Entry 6M6V (X-ray diffraction, 3.08 A resolution); this record covers chains A and C of the 7 polymer chains in the assembly.

Chain A:
Protein: Toxin-antitoxin system antidote Mnt family
Source organism: Shewanella oneidensis MR-1
UniProt: Q8ECH7 (Q8ECH7_SHEON); residue numbers follow UniProt; this construct covers 1-139
Amino-acid sequence (139 residues; each row starts with the number of its first residue):
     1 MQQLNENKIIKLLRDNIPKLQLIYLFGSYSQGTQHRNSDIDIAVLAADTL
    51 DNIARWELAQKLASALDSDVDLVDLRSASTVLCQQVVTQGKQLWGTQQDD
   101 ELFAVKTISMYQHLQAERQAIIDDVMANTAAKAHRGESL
Not modelled in the structure: 1, 28-36, 128-139
Curated features (UniProtKB/Swiss-Prot):
  - motif: G27 to D41 (GSX(10)DXD motif)
  - binding site (Mg(2+)): D39, D41, D71
  - mutagenesis: G27 to S28 (No longer AMPylates HepT, reduced ability to neutralize HepT), D39 to D41 (No longer AMPylates HepT, reduced ability to neutralize HepT, still binds HepT), Q98 to H113 (Significantly reduces antitoxin function, reduced ability to neutralize HepT, decreased ability to AMPylate HepT)
What the authors report for this chain:
  - mutagenesis - G27A/S28T, D39E/D41E: decreased growth with Toxin-antitoxin system toxin HepN family (chain C)

Chain C:
Protein: Toxin-antitoxin system toxin HepN family
Source organism: Shewanella oneidensis MR-1
UniProt: Q8ECH6 (Q8ECH6_SHEON); numbering as in UniProt (aligned over 1-133)
Amino-acid sequence (133 residues; numbered 1 to 133; the number before each row is that of its first residue):
     1 MNDIIINKIATIKRCIKRIQQVYGDGSQFKQDFTLQDSVILNLQRCCEAC
    51 IDIANHINRQQQLGIPQSSRDSFTLLAQNNLITQPLSDNLKKMVGLRNIA
   101 VHDYQELNLDIVVHVVQHHLEDFEQFIDVIKAE
Not modelled in the structure: 1
Curated features (UniProtKB/Swiss-Prot):
  - motif: R97 to Y104 (RX(4)HXY motif)
  - active site: R97, H102
  - modified residue: Y104 (O-tri-AMP-tyrosine)
  - mutagenesis: C15 (C15R: Loss of toxicity), H56 (H56P: Loss of toxicity), R70 (R70H: Loss of toxicity), V94 (V94G: Loss of toxicity), R97 (R97G: Loss of toxicity), N98 (N98T: Loss of toxicity; when associated with C-104), H102 (H102A: Loss of toxicity), Y104 (Y104A: No loss of toxicity. No longer AMPylated by MntA), L107 (L107H: Loss of toxicity), H118 (H118P: Loss of toxicity)
What the authors report for this chain:
  - post-translational modification sites: Y104
  - binding site for the 3-nt RNA strand: R70, Y104
  - mutagenesis - Y104A: decreased growth with Toxin-antitoxin system antidote Mnt family (chain A)

Chain A / chain C interface:
Contacting residue pairs (29; chain A residue first):
  S77(A) - R70(C)
  A78(A) - R70(C)  hydrogen bond (backbone-side chain)
  S79(A) - Q67(C)
  T80(A) - Q67(C)  hydrogen bond (backbone-backbone)
  T80(A) - S68(C)
  V81(A) - Q67(C)  hydrogen bond (backbone-backbone)
  K106(A) - Y104(C)
  S109(A) - H102(C)  hydrogen bond (backbone-side chain)
  M110(A) - N98(C)
  M110(A) - H102(C)
  H113(A) - H102(C)
  L114(A) - Q67(C)
  L114(A) - S68(C)
  L114(A) - S69(C)
  E117(A) - I51(C)
  E117(A) - N55(C)
  E117(A) - S69(C)  hydrogen bond
  E117(A) - R97(C)  salt bridge
  R118(A) - I65(C)
  R118(A) - P66(C)  hydrogen bond (side chain-backbone)
  R118(A) - Q67(C)
  A120(A) - R59(C)
  I121(A) - N55(C)
  I121(A) - N58(C)
  I121(A) - R59(C)
  I121(A) - G64(C)
  I121(A) - P66(C)
  D124(A) - R59(C)
  D124(A) - Q62(C)
Other interface residues (no listed pair), chain A (17 interface residues in all): R76, V125
Other interface residues (no listed pair), chain C (18 interface residues in all): E48, Q105

Summary:
17 residues of chain A and 18 residues of chain C are in contact; the contacts include 6 hydrogen bonds and 1
salt bridge. Polar pairs include E117(A)-R97(C), A78(A)-R70(C) and S109(A)-H102(C). The paper reports a
binding site for the 3-nt RNA strand at R70(C) and Y104(C); G27A/S28T and D39E/D41E of chain A reduce growth
with Toxin-antitoxin system toxin HepN family (chain C).
Chain A is Toxin-antitoxin system antidote Mnt family and chain C is Toxin-antitoxin system toxin HepN family,
both from Shewanella oneidensis MR-1; the structure, Crystal structure the toxin-antitoxin MntA-HepT, was
determined by X-ray diffraction together with 6M6U, 6M6W and 7BXO from the same study.
